Entry 8UK2 (electron microscopy, 8.00 A resolution (low resolution: residue-level contacts below are approximate; hydrogen-bond / salt-bridge calls are withheld)); this record covers chains 3 and a of the 21 polymer chains in the assembly.

# Chain 3
Name: Outer capsid protein VP4
From: Simian rotavirus A strain RRV
Reference sequence: G0YZG6 (G0YZG6_ROTRH); residue numbers follow UniProt; this construct covers 1-776
Amino-acid sequence (776 residues; each row starts with the number of its first residue):
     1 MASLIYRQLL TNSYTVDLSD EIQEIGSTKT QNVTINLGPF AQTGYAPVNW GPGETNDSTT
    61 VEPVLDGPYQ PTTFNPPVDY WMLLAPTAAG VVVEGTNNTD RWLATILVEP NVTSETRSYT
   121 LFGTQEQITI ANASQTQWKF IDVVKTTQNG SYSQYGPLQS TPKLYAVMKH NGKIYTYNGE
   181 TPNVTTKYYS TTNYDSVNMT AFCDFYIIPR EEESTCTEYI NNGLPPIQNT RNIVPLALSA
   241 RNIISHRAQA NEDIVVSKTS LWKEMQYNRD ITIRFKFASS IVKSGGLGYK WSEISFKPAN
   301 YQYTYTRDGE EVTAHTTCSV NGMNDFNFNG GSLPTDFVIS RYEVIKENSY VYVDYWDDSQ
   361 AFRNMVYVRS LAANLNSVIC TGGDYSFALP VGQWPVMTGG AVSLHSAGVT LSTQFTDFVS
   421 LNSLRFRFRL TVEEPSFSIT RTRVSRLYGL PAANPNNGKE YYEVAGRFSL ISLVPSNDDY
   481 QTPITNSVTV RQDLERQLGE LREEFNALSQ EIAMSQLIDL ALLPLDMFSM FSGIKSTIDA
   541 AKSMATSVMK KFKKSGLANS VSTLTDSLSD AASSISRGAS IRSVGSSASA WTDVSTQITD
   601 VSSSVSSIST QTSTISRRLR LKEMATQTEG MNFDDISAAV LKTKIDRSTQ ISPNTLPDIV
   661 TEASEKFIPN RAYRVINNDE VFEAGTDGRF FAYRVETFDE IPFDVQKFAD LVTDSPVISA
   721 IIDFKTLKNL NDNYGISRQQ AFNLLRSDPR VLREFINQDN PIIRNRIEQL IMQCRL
Unresolved in the structure: 1-247, 523-776

# Chain a
Name: Outer capsid glycoprotein VP7
From: Simian rotavirus A strain RRV
Reference sequence: P12476 (VP7_ROTRH); numbering as in UniProt (aligned over 1-326)
Amino-acid sequence (326 residues; numbered 1 to 326; the number before each row is that of its first residue):
     1 MYGIEYTTVL TFLISLILLN YILKSLTRMM DFIIYRFLFI VVILSPLLKA QNYGINLPIT
    61 GSMDTAYANS TQEETFLTST LCLYYPTEAA TEINDNSWKD TLSQLFLTKG WPTGSVYFKE
   121 YTDIASFSVD PQLYCDYNVV LMKYDATLQL DMSELADLIL NEWLCNPMDI TLYYYQQTDE
   181 ANKWISMGSS CTIKVCPLNT QTLGIGCLTT DTATFEEVAT AEKLVITDVV DGVNHKLDVT
   241 TATCTIRNCK KLGPRENVAV IQVGGSDVLD ITADPTTAPQ TERMMRINWK KWWQVFYTVV
   301 DYVNQIIQAM SKRSRSLNSA AFYYRI
Unresolved in the structure: 1-56, 316-326
Cystine bridges: C82-C135, C165-C249, C191-C244, C196-C207
Glycans and other covalent adducts: N-acetylglucosamine (NAG) linked to N69
Bound ions: Ca2+ site 1: D95 (shared with 2 residues of chain c); Ca2+ site 2: D151, E154, E222, L224; Ca2+ site 3: Q177, D228, D231 (shared with 1 residue of chain b); Ca2+ site 4: G206, T214 (shared with 1 residue of chain b); Ca2+ site 5: D301 (shared with 4 residues of chain c)

# How chain 3 and chain a interact
Pairs across the interface - 31 pairs, chain 3 then chain a:
  A248(3) - Y173(a)
  A248(3) - Y174(a)
  A248(3) - N234(a)
  Q249(3) - L172(a)
  Q249(3) - Y173(a)
  Q249(3) - Y174(a)
  A250(3) - T171(a)
  A250(3) - L172(a)
  A250(3) - Y174(a)
  E252(3) - T202(a)
  Q266(3) - Q201(a)
  N268(3) - Q201(a)
  N268(3) - T202(a)
  D270(3) - Y174(a)
  D308(3) - T171(a)
  S370(3) - Q201(a)
  A372(3) - L203(a)
  N374(3) - L203(a)
  N374(3) - G204(a)
  N374(3) - T209(a)
  N374(3) - T210(a)
  L375(3) - L208(a)
  L375(3) - T210(a)
  N376(3) - T210(a)
  N376(3) - D211(a)
  A465(3) - T210(a)
  G466(3) - T210(a)
  R467(3) - Y174(a)
  R467(3) - T202(a)
  R467(3) - T209(a)
  S469(3) - Q201(a)
Interface residues without a listed pair, chain 3 (18 interface residues in all): A373
Interface residues without a listed pair, chain a (14 interface residues in all): T200

# Summary
Chain 3 and chain a form an interface of 18 and 14 residues respectively. N-acetylglucosamine is covalently
linked to N69(a). The Ca2+ site 2 is built by D151(a), E154(a), E222(a) and L224(a). The Ca2+ site 3 is built
by Q177(a), D228(a) and D231(a).
Chain 3 is Outer capsid protein VP4 and chain a is Outer capsid glycoprotein VP7, both from Simian rotavirus A
strain RRV; the structure, The rotavirus VP5*/VP8* conformational transition permeabilizes membranes to Ca2+
(class 5 reconstruction), was determined by electron microscopy (same publication as 8UK3).
